PDB entry 9AYA | X-ray diffraction, 2.59 A resolution | chains A and B

Chain A:
Protein: RAF proto-oncogene serine/threonine-protein kinase
Organism: Homo sapiens
Notes: EC 2.7.11.1
UniProt: P04049 (RAF1_HUMAN); residue numbers follow UniProt; this construct covers 337-615
Sequence (280 residues; numbered 336 to 615; the number before each row is that of its first residue):
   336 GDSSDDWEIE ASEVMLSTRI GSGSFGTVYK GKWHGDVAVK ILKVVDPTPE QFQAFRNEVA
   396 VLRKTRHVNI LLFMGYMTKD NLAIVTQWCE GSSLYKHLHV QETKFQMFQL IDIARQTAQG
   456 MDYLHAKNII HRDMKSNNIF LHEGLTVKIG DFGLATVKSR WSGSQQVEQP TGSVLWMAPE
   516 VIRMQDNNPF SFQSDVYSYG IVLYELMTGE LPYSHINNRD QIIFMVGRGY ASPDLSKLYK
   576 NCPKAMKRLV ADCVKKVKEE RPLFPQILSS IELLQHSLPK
Disordered / not traced: 336-341, 356-361, 615
Construct notes: expression tag (336); engineered mutation Asp-340 (Tyr in P04049), Asp-341 (Tyr in P04049)
Ligand contacts: A1AHE (N-[3-fluoro-4-({7-[(3-fluoropyridin-2-yl)oxy]-4-methyl-2-oxo-2H-1-benzopyran-3-yl}methyl)pyridin-2-yl]-N'-methylsulfuric diamide): Asn-552, Asn-553, Arg-554
UniProt features mapped onto this chain:
  - active site: Asp-468 (Proton acceptor)
  - binding site (ATP): Ile-355 to Val-363, Lys-375
  - modified residue: Ser-338 (Phosphoserine), Ser-339 (Phosphoserine), Ser-471 (Phosphoserine), Thr-491 (Phosphothreonine), Ser-494 (Phosphoserine), Ser-499 (Phosphoserine), Arg-563 (Symmetric dimethylarginine)
  - natural variant: Asp-486 (D486G: In NS5; D486N: In NS5), Thr-491 (T491I: In NS5; T491R: In NS5), Leu-603 (L603P: In CMD1NN), Ser-612 (S612T: In NS5), Leu-613 (L613V: In NS5 and LPRD2)
  - mutagenesis: Ser-338 to Ser-339 (Reduced kinase activity; when associated with 340-D-D-341; Non-inhibited by PPP5C. Constitutively active and non-inhibited by PPP5C; when associated with 340-D-D-341), Lys-375 (K375W: Catalytically inactive), Thr-491 (T491D: Increased kinase activity but can still be inhibited by PPP5C; when associated with D-494), Ser-494 (S494D: Increased kinase activity but can still be inhibited by PPP5C; when associated with D-491), Arg-563 (R563K: Loss of methylation. Increased stability and catalytic activity in response to EGF treatment)
Reported in the primary citation:
  - contacts within the chain: Arg-554/Asp-555 (hydrogen bond)

Chain B:
Protein: Dual specificity mitogen-activated protein kinase kinase 1
Organism: Homo sapiens
Notes: EC 2.7.12.2
UniProt: Q02750 (MP2K1_HUMAN); residue numbers follow UniProt; this construct covers 37-263, 308-383
Sequence (310 residues; numbered 36 to 383; 38 numbers in that range are skipped by the numbering (no residue carries them; nothing is unmodelled there); the number before each row is that of its first residue):
    36 GLEELELDEQ QRKRLEAFLT QKQKVGELKD DDFEKISELG AGNGGVVFKV SHKPSGLVMA
    96 RKLIHLEIKP AIRNQIIREL QVLHECNSPY IVGFYGAFYS DGEISICMEH MDGGSLDQVL
   156 KKAGRIPEQI LGKVSIAVIK GLTYLREKHK IMHRDVKPSN ILVNSRGEIK LCDFGVSGQL
   216 IDAMANAFVG TRSYMSPERL QGTHYSVQSD IWSMGLSLVE MAVGRYPIG
   303 SGSGSMAIFE LLDYIVNEPP PKLPSGVFSL EFQDFVNKCL IKNPAERADL KQLMVHAFIK
   363 RSDAEEVDFA GWLCSTIGLN Q
Disordered / not traced: 36-41, 303-306, 383
Construct notes: expression tag (36); engineered mutation Ala-218 (Ser in Q02750), Ala-222 (Ser in Q02750); linker (264, 303-307)
Bound ions: Mg2+: Asn-195, Asp-208 (together with AMP-PNP)
Ligand contacts:
  - A1AHE (N-[3-fluoro-4-({7-[(3-fluoropyridin-2-yl)oxy]-4-methyl-2-oxo-2H-1-benzopyran-3-yl}methyl)pyridin-2-yl]-N'-methylsulfuric diamide): Lys-97, Leu-115, Leu-118, Ile-126, Val-127, Gly-128, Phe-129, Ile-141, Cys-142, Met-143, His-188, Arg-189, Asp-190, Cys-207, Asp-208, Phe-209, Gly-210, Val-211, Ser-212, Leu-215, Ile-216, Met-219, Met-230, Arg-234
  - AMP-PNP (ANP; phosphoaminophosphonic acid-adenylate ester): Leu-74, Gly-75, Ala-76, Gly-77, Asn-78, Gly-79, Gly-80, Val-82, Ala-95, Lys-97, Val-127, Met-143, Glu-144, His-145, Met-146, Ser-150, Gln-153, Asp-190, Lys-192, Ser-194, Asn-195, Leu-197, Asp-208
UniProt features mapped onto this chain:
  - active site: Asp-190 (Proton acceptor)
  - binding site (ATP): Leu-74 to Val-82, Lys-97, Met-143 to Met-146, Ser-150 to Gln-153, Lys-192 to Asn-195, Asp-208
  - binding site (U0126): Lys-97, Asp-208 to Val-211
  - binding site (K-252a): Glu-144 to Met-146, Ser-194
  - natural variant: Phe-53 (F53S: In CFC3), Gln-56 (Q56P: In MEL), Lys-57 (K57E: In MEL; K57N: In MEL), Gly-128 (G128V: In CFC3), Tyr-130 (Y130C: In CFC3)
  - mutagenesis: Lys-97 (K97A: Loss of catalytic activity. Strongly reduces phosphorylation upon UV irradiation; K97R: Loss of catalytic activity. No effect on BRAF-KSR1 or BRAF-KSR2 dimerization), Ser-150 (S150A: No loss of activity), Ser-212 (S212A: No loss of activity), Met-219 (M219V: Increases interaction with KSR1 and BRAF; M219W: Increases interaction with KSR1 and BRAF; when associated with L-220), Ala-220 (A220L: Increases interaction with KSR1 and BRAF; when associated with w-219), Asn-221 (N221Y: Increases interaction with KSR1 and BRAF), Phe-311 (F311S: Loss of interaction with BRAF and KSR1. Loss of BRAF-KSR1 dimerization)
Reported in the primary citation:
  - binding site for A1AHE: Leu-118, Phe-129, Ile-141, Met-143, Arg-189, Phe-209, Val-211, Ser-212, Leu-215, Ile-216, Met-219, Arg-234

Chain A / chain B interface:
Pairs across the interface (56):
  Tyr-430(A) with Glu-102(B); Asn-221(B), hydrogen bond
  Lys-431(A) with Glu-102(B), salt bridge
  His-434(A) with Lys-104(B)
  Val-435(A) with Glu-102(B); Ile-103(B); Lys-104(B)
  Glu-437(A) with Lys-104(B), salt bridge
  Lys-470(A) with Phe-223(B)
  Asn-472(A) with Glu-102(B)
  Gln-504(A) with Ala-309(B); Ile-310(B)
  Pro-505(A) with Val-224(B)
  Thr-506(A) with Phe-223(B)
  Gly-507(A) with Phe-223(B); Val-224(B), hydrogen bond (backbone-backbone)
  Ser-508(A) with Ala-222(B); Phe-223(B)
  Val-509(A) with Ala-222(B), hydrogen bond (backbone-backbone)
  Leu-510(A) with Asn-221(B)
  Trp-511(A) with Asn-221(B)
  Met-512(A) with Val-224(B), hydrophobic
  Ile-517(A) with Phe-311(B)
  Arg-518(A) with Phe-311(B)
  Met-519(A) with Ala-309(B), hydrophobic
  Gln-520(A) with Phe-311(B)
  Asn-552(A) with Ile-216(B); Asp-217(B), hydrogen bond; Ala-220(B)
  Asn-553(A) with Met-230(B), hydrogen bond; Arg-234(B)
  Arg-554(A) with Asn-78(B); Ala-222(B); Phe-223(B), hydrogen bond (side chain-backbone); Val-224(B); Gly-225(B)
  Asp-555(A) with Ser-228(B), hydrogen bond; Met-230(B); Leu-235(B); Leu-314(B)
  Gln-556(A) with Arg-234(B); Leu-235(B); Gly-237(B)
  Ile-558(A) with Val-224(B), hydrophobic; Phe-311(B); Leu-314(B), hydrophobic
  Phe-559(A) with Leu-235(B); Phe-311(B); Leu-314(B); Asp-315(B); Val-318(B), hydrophobic
  Met-560(A) with Leu-235(B)
  Gly-562(A) with Phe-311(B)
  Arg-563(A) with Phe-311(B); Asp-315(B), salt bridge; Asn-319(B), hydrogen bond
Also at the interface, not in a pair above, chain A (33 interface residues in all): Leu-546, Ile-551, Ile-557
Also at the interface, not in a pair above, chain B (26 interface residues in all): Tyr-229, Gln-236

In short:
Chain A and chain B form an interface of 33 and 26 residues respectively, with 8 hydrogen bonds and 3 salt
bridges. Among the polar pairs are Lys-431(A)/Glu-102(B), Glu-437(A)/Lys-104(B) and Arg-563(A)/Asp-315(B). The
paper reports a binding site for A1AHE at Leu-118(B), Phe-129(B) and Ile-141(B) among others; contacts within
the chain involving Arg-554(A) and Asp-555(A).
Here chain A is RAF proto-oncogene serine/threonine-protein kinase and chain B is Dual specificity
mitogen-activated protein kinase kinase 1, both from Homo sapiens. Entry 9AYA (Crystal structure of CRAF/MEK
complex with NST-628 and active RAF dimer) was determined by X-ray diffraction, deposited together with 9AXA,
9AXC, 9AXH, 9AXM, 9AXX, 9AXY and 9AY7.
